Entry 4LAG (X-ray diffraction, 1.70 A resolution); this record covers chain X.

== Chain X ==
Protein: Dihydrofolate reductase
Organism: Staphylococcus aureus
Notes: EC 1.5.1.3
UniProt: P0A017 (DYR_STAAU); residue numbers follow UniProt; this construct covers 1-159
Sequence (167 residues; numbered 1 to 167; the number before each row is that of its first residue):
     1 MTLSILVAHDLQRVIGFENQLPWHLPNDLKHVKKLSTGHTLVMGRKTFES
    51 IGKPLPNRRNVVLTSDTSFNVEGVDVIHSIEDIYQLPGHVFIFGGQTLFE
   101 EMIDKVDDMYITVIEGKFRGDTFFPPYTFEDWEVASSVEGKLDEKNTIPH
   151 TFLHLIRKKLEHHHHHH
Disordered / not traced: 1, 159-167
Differences from the reference sequence: expression tag (160-167)
UniProt features mapped onto this chain:
  - binding site (substrate): Leu6, Val7, Asp28, Ser50, Arg58, Phe93
  - binding site (NADP(+)): Val7, Ala8, Ile15 to Gln20, Gly44 to Thr47, Leu63 to Asp66, Phe93 to Leu98, Glu101, Thr122
Residues lining bound ligands:
  - 1VN (6-chloro-7-[5,6-dimethyl-2-(1,3-thiazol-2-yl)-1H-benzimidazol-1-yl]quinazoline-2,4-diamine): Leu6, Val7, Ala8, Asn19, Gln20, Leu21, Asp28, Leu29, Val32, Thr47, Ser50, Ile51, Leu55, Phe93, Gly94, Phe99, Thr112
  - NADP (NAP; NADP nicotinamide-adenine-dinucleotide phosphate): Val7, Ala8, Ile15, Gly16, Phe17, Asn19, Gln20, Leu21, Trp23, Gly44, Arg45, Lys46, Thr47, Leu63, Thr64, Ser65, Asp66, His78, Ile80, Phe93, Gly94, Gly95, Gln96, Thr97, Leu98, Phe99, Glu101, Asp121, Thr122

== Summary ==
Chain X binds NADP and compound 1VN. From UniProt: 6 substrate-binding residues and 24 NADP+-binding residues.
Chain X is Dihydrofolate reductase (Staphylococcus aureus); the structure, Structure-Based Design of New
Dihydrofolate Reductase Antibacterial Agents: 7-(Benzimidazol-1-yl)-2,4-diaminoquinazolines, was determined by
X-ray diffraction together with 4LAE, 4LAH and 4LEK from the same study.
